Entry 4E41 (X-ray diffraction, 2.60 A resolution); this record covers chains A and B of the 5 polymer chains in the assembly.

# Chain A
Protein: HLA class II histocompatibility antigen, DR alpha chain
From: Homo sapiens
Reference sequence: P01903 (DRA_HUMAN); residues 1-182 here correspond to UniProt positions 26-207 (UniProt number = residue number + 25)
Chain sequence (182 residues; numbered 1 to 182; the number before each row is that of its first residue):
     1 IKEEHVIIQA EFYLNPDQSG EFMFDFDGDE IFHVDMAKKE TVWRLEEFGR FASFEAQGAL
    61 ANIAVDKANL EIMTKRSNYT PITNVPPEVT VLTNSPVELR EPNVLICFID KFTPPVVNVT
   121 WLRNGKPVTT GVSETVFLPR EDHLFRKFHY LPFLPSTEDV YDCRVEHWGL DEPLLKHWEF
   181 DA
Not modelled in the structure: 1-2, 182
Disulfide bonds: Cys107-Cys163
Bound ions: Na+: Glu98 (shared with 2 residues of chain G)
UniProt features mapped onto this chain:
  - region: Glu179 to Ala182 (Connecting peptide)
  - site: Gln9 (Self- and pathogen-derived peptide antigen), Gly49 (Self-peptide antigen), Phe51 (Self- and pathogen-derived peptide antigen), Ala52 (Self-peptide antigen), Ser53 (Self- and pathogen-derived peptide antigen), Glu55 (Pathogen-derived peptide antigen), Asn62 (Self- and pathogen-derived peptide antigen), Asn69 (Pathogen-derived peptide antigen), Arg76 (Self- and pathogen-derived peptide antigen)
  - glycosylation (N-linked (GlcNAc...) asparagine): Asn78, Asn118

# Chain B
Protein: HLA class II histocompatibility antigen, DRB1-1 beta chain
From: Homo sapiens
Reference sequence: P04229 (2B11_HUMAN); residues 1-190 here correspond to UniProt positions 30-219 (UniProt number = residue number + 29)
Chain sequence (190 residues; each row starts with the number of its first residue):
     1 GDTRPRFLWQ LKFECHFFNG TERVRLLERC IYNQEESVRF DSDVGEYRAV TELGRPDAEY
    61 WNSQKDLLEQ RRAAVDTYCR HNYGVGESFT VQRRVEPKVT VYPSKTQPLQ HHNLLVCSVS
   121 GFYPGSIEVR WFRNGQEEKA GVVSTGLIQN GDWTFQTLVM LETVPRSGEV YTCQVEHPSV
   181 TSPLTVEWRA
Not modelled in the structure: 1-3, 105-112
Disulfide bonds: Cys15-Cys79, Cys117-Cys173
Bound ions: Na+: Thr185 (shared with 1 residue of chain F)

# How chain A and chain B interact
Contacting residue pairs (118):
  Glu3(A) - His16(B)  salt bridge
  Glu3(A) - Phe18(B)
  Glu4(A) - Phe17(B)  hydrogen bond (backbone-backbone)
  Glu4(A) - Asn19(B)
  Glu4(A) - Gly20(B)  hydrogen bond (side chain-backbone)
  His5(A) - Cys15(B)
  His5(A) - His16(B)
  His5(A) - Phe17(B)  hydrogen bond (backbone-backbone)
  His5(A) - Val91(B)
  Val6(A) - Cys15(B)
  Val6(A) - His16(B)
  Ile7(A) - Phe13(B)
  Ile7(A) - Glu14(B)
  Ile7(A) - Cys15(B)  hydrogen bond (backbone-backbone)
  Ile7(A) - Phe17(B)  hydrophobic
  Ile8(A) - Phe13(B)
  Ile8(A) - Glu14(B)
  Gln9(A) - Leu11(B)
  Gln9(A) - Lys12(B)
  Gln9(A) - Phe13(B)  hydrogen bond (backbone-backbone)
  Gln9(A) - Tyr78(B)  hydrogen bond
  Ala10(A) - Leu11(B)
  Glu11(A) - Gln10(B)
  Glu11(A) - Leu11(B)  hydrogen bond (backbone-backbone)
  Phe12(A) - Trp9(B)
  Phe12(A) - Gln10(B)
  Tyr13(A) - Phe7(B)
  Tyr13(A) - Leu8(B)
  Tyr13(A) - Trp9(B)  hydrogen bond (backbone-backbone)
  Leu14(A) - Arg6(B)
  Leu14(A) - Phe7(B)
  Asn15(A) - Arg6(B)
  Asn15(A) - Phe7(B)  hydrogen bond (backbone-backbone)
  Pro16(A) - Arg4(B)
  Pro16(A) - Pro5(B)
  Pro16(A) - Arg6(B)
  Asp17(A) - Arg6(B)  salt bridge
  Phe24(A) - Tyr78(B)
  Phe24(A) - Asn82(B)
  Phe26(A) - Thr90(B)
  Phe26(A) - Val91(B)  hydrophobic
  Phe26(A) - Tyr123(B)
  Phe26(A) - Trp153(B)  hydrophobic
  Asp27(A) - Gln149(B)  hydrogen bond (backbone-side chain)
  Gly28(A) - Gln149(B)
  Asp29(A) - Gln149(B)  hydrogen bond
  Asp29(A) - Gly151(B)
  Asp29(A) - Trp153(B)  hydrogen bond (side chain-backbone)
  Glu30(A) - Trp153(B)  hydrogen bond (backbone-side chain)
  Ile31(A) - Trp153(B)  hydrophobic
  Arg44(A) - Gly151(B)  hydrogen bond (side chain-backbone)
  Arg44(A) - Asp152(B)
  Arg44(A) - Trp153(B)
  Leu45(A) - Arg93(B)
  Leu45(A) - Trp153(B)  hydrophobic
  Phe48(A) - Phe89(B)  hydrophobic
  Phe48(A) - Trp153(B)
  Phe51(A) - Ser88(B)
  Phe51(A) - Phe89(B)  hydrophobic
  Ala52(A) - Phe89(B)  hydrophobic
  Asp66(A) - Trp9(B)
  Asp66(A) - Leu11(B)
  Asn69(A) - Trp9(B)
  Leu70(A) - Phe7(B)
  Leu70(A) - Leu8(B)
  Leu70(A) - Trp9(B)  hydrophobic
  Leu70(A) - Tyr32(B)  hydrophobic
  Met73(A) - Trp9(B)  hydrophobic
  Met73(A) - Tyr32(B)  hydrophobic
  Met73(A) - Leu53(B)  hydrophobic
  Met73(A) - Asp57(B)
  Thr74(A) - Phe7(B)
  Thr74(A) - Tyr32(B)
  Arg76(A) - Leu53(B)  hydrogen bond (side chain-backbone)
  Arg76(A) - Asp57(B)  salt bridge
  Ser77(A) - Tyr32(B)  hydrogen bond
  Tyr79(A) - Phe7(B)
  Thr80(A) - Phe7(B)
  Thr80(A) - Tyr32(B)  hydrogen bond (backbone-side chain)
  Thr80(A) - Asn33(B)
  Pro81(A) - Pro5(B)  hydrophobic
  Pro81(A) - Arg6(B)
  Pro81(A) - Phe7(B)  hydrophobic
  Pro81(A) - Asn33(B)
  Ile82(A) - Arg6(B)  hydrogen bond (backbone-backbone)
  Ile82(A) - Leu8(B)  hydrophobic
  Ile82(A) - Asn33(B)
  Val85(A) - Gln34(B)
  Leu92(A) - Ile148(B)  hydrophobic
  Leu92(A) - Gln156(B)
  Thr93(A) - Gln156(B)
  Asn94(A) - Ser120(B)
  Asn94(A) - Gln156(B)
  Ser95(A) - Ser120(B)
  Pro96(A) - Thr100(B)
  Pro96(A) - Ser118(B)
  Ile106(A) - Asn150(B)
  Thr113(A) - Leu8(B)
  Thr113(A) - Gln34(B)
  Pro115(A) - Leu8(B)
  Arg140(A) - Lys12(B)  hydrogen bond (backbone-side chain)
  Glu141(A) - Arg29(B)  salt bridge
  Asp142(A) - Gln34(B)  hydrogen bond (backbone-side chain)
  His143(A) - Gln10(B)
  His143(A) - Lys12(B)  hydrogen bond
  His143(A) - Arg29(B)
  His143(A) - Ile31(B)
  His143(A) - Glu36(B)  salt bridge
  Leu144(A) - Gln34(B)
  Phe145(A) - Gln10(B)
  Arg146(A) - Gln149(B)  hydrogen bond
  Phe148(A) - Gln149(B)
  Phe148(A) - Asn150(B)
  Phe148(A) - Gly151(B)
  Tyr150(A) - Asn150(B)  hydrogen bond (side chain-backbone)
  Tyr150(A) - Gly151(B)  hydrogen bond (side chain-backbone)
  Tyr150(A) - Asp152(B)
  Trp168(A) - Arg6(B)
Other interface residues (no listed pair), chain A (60 interface residues in all): Glu47, Thr135, Pro139
Other interface residues (no listed pair), chain B (48 interface residues in all): Pro56, Tyr83, Val85, Tyr102, Phe155

# In short
60 residues of chain A and 48 residues of chain B are in contact; the contacts include 24 hydrogen bonds and 5
salt bridges. Among the polar pairs are Glu3(A)-His16(B), Asp17(A)-Arg6(B) and Arg76(A)-Asp57(B).
Chain A is HLA class II histocompatibility antigen, DR alpha chain and chain B is HLA class II
histocompatibility antigen, DRB1-1 beta chain, both from Homo sapiens; the structure, Structural basis for the
recognition of mutant self by a tumor-specific, MHC class II-restricted T cell ..., was determined by X-ray
diffraction.
